PDB entry 8Q9P | X-ray diffraction, 2.20 A resolution | chains A and L of the 5 polymer chains in the assembly

Chain A:
Name: MEF2D protein
From: Homo sapiens
UniProt: Q05BX2 (Q05BX2_HUMAN); numbering as in UniProt (aligned over 1-95)
Sequence (95 residues; each row starts with the number of its first residue):
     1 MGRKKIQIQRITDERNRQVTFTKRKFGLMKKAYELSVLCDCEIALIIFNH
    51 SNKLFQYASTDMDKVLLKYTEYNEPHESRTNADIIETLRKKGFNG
Unresolved in the structure: 1, 93-95

Chain L:
Molecule: MADS box dsNA rev:TCTTATAAATAGTT
From: Homo sapiens
Sequence (14 nucleotides; each row starts with the number of its first residue):
     2 TCTTATAAATAGTT

Interface between chain A and chain L:
Contacting residue pairs (16; chain A residue first):
  Gly2(A) - DT11(L)  hydrogen bond to the base
  Gly2(A) - DA12(L)  sugar contact
  Arg3(A) - DA12(L)  hydrogen bond to the base
  Arg3(A) - DG13(L)  sugar contact
  Lys4(A) - DA12(L)  sugar contact
  Lys4(A) - DG13(L)  phosphate contact
  Ile6(A) - DA12(L)  phosphate contact
  Ile6(A) - DG13(L)  phosphate contact
  Lys23(A) - DT11(L)  phosphate contact
  Lys23(A) - DA12(L)  salt bridge to the phosphate
  Arg24(A) - DT11(L)  phosphate contact
  Arg24(A) - DA12(L)  salt bridge to the phosphate
  Gly27(A) - DT11(L)  phosphate contact
  Lys30(A) - DA10(L)  salt bridge to the phosphate
  Lys31(A) - DA10(L)  sugar contact
  Glu34(A) - DA10(L)  phosphate contact
Other interface residues (no listed pair), chain A (13 interface residues in all): Arg15, Thr20, Lys90
Other interface residues (no listed pair), chain L (7 interface residues in all): DC3, DA9, DT14

Overview:
13 residues of chain A and 7 residues of chain L are in contact, with 2 hydrogen bonds and 3 salt bridges.
Among the polar pairs are Gly2(A)-DT11(L), Arg3(A)-DA12(L) and Lys23(A)-DA12(L).
Chain A is MEF2D protein and chain L is MADS box dsNA rev:TCTTATAAATAGTT, both from Homo sapiens; the
structure, Crystal Structure of the MADS-box/MEF2 Domain of MEF2D bound to dsDNA and HDAC5 deacetylase binding
motif, was determined by X-ray diffraction together with 8Q9N, 8PDE, 8Q9Q, 8Q9R and 8C84 from the same study.
